Entry 8J8F (electron microscopy, 2.98 A resolution); this record covers chains A and C of the 5 polymer chains in the assembly.

== Chain A ==
Protein: DNA polymerase
From: Monkeypox virus
Reference sequence: Q5IXW8 (Q5IXW8_MONPV); residues 1-1006 here = UniProt positions 1-1006
Sequence (1029 residues; row label = number of the first residue in the row; numbers below 1 keep their minus sign (Met-22 is residue -22)):
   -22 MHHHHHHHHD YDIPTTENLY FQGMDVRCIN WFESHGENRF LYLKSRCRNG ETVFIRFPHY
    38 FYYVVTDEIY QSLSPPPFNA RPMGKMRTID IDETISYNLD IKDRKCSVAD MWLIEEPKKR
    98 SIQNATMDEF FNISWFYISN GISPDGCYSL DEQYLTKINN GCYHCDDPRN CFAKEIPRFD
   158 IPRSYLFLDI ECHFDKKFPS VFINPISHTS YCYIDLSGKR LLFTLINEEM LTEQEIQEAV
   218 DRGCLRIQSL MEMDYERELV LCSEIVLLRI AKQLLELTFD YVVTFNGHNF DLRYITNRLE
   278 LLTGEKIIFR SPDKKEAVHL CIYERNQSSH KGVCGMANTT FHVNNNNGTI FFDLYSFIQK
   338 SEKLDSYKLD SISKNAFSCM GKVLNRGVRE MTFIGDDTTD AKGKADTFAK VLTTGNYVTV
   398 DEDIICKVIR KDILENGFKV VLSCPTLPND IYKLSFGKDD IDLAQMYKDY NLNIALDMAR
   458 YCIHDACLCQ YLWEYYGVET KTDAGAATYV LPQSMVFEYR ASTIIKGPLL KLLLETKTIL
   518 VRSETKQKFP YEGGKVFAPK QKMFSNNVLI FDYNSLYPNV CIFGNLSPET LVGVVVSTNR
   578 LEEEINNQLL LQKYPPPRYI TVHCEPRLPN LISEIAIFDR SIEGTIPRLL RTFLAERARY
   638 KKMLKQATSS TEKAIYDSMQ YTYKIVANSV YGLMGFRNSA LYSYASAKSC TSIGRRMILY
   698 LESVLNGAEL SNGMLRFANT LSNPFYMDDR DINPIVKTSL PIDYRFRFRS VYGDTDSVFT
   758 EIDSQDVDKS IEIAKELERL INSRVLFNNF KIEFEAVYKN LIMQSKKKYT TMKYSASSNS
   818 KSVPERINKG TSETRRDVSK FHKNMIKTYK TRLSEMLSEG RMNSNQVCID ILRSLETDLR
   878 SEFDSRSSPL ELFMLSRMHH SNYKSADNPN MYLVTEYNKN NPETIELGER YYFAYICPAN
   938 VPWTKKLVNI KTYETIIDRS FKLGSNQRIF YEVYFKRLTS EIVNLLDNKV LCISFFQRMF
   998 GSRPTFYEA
Not modelled in the structure: -22 to -1, 1005-1006
Construct notes: initiating methionine (-22); expression tag (-21 to 0); engineered mutation Phe108 (Leu in Q5IXW8), Leu411 (Trp in Q5IXW8)
Ion coordination: Ca2+ site 1: Asp166, Ile167; Ca2+ site 2: Tyr550, Asp753 (together with 2'-deoxycytidine-5'-triphosphate)
Small-molecule neighbours: 2'-deoxycytidine-5'-triphosphate (DCP): Asp549, Tyr550, Asn551, Ser552, Leu553, Tyr554, Pro555, Arg634, Lys661, Asn665, Asp753

== Chain C ==
Protein: DNA polymerase processivity factor component A20
From: Monkeypox virus
Reference sequence: Q5IXP2 (Q5IXP2_MONPV); residue numbers follow UniProt; this construct covers 1-426
Sequence (426 residues; numbered 1 to 426; the number before each row is that of its first residue):
     1 MTSSADLTNL KELLSLYKSL RFSDSVAIEK YNSLVEWGTS TYWKIGVQKV TNVETSISDY
    61 YDEVKNKPFN IDPGYYIFLP VYFGSVFIYS KGKNMVELGS GNSFQIPDEI RSACNKVLDS
   121 DNGIDFLRFV LLNNRWIMED AISKYQSPVN IFKLASEYGL NIPNYLEIEI EEDTLFDDEL
   181 YSIMERSFDD TFPKISISYI KLGELKRQVV DFFKFSFMYI ESIKVDRIGD NIFIPSVITK
   241 SGKKILVKDV DHLIRSKVRE HTFVKVKKKN TFSILYDYDG NGTETRGEVI KRIIDTIGRD
   301 YYVNGKYFSK VGIAGLKQLT NKLDINECAT VDELVDEINK SGTVKRKIKN QSVFDLSREC
   361 LGYPEADFIT LVNNMRFKIE NCKVVNFNIE NTNCLNNPSI ETIYGNFNQF VSIFNTVTDV
   421 KKRLFE
Not modelled in the structure: 1, 280-284, 426

== Interface between chain A and chain C ==
Contacting residue pairs (18; chain A residue first):
  Thr575(A) - Asn373(C)
  Asn576(A) - Phe354(C)
  Asn576(A) - Val372(C)
  Asn576(A) - Asn373(C)
  Arg577(A) - Val372(C)
  Arg577(A) - Asn373(C)  hydrogen bond (side chain-backbone)
  Arg577(A) - Asn374(C)
  Arg577(A) - Met375(C)  hydrogen bond (side chain-backbone)
  Arg577(A) - Arg376(C)
  Arg577(A) - Phe377(C)
  Leu578(A) - Val372(C)  hydrophobic
  Leu578(A) - Phe377(C)  hydrophobic
  Leu578(A) - Ile379(C)
  Glu579(A) - Phe354(C)
  Glu581(A) - Ile379(C)
  Ile582(A) - Ile379(C)  hydrophobic
  Leu586(A) - Cys382(C)  hydrophobic
  Ile609(A) - Asn373(C)
Other interface residues (no listed pair), chain C (12 interface residues in all): Ile369, Phe410, Phe414

== Summary ==
9 residues of chain A face 12 of chain C across their interface; the contacts include 2 hydrogen bonds. Polar
pairs include Arg577(A)-Asn373(C) and Arg577(A)-Met375(C). Bound to chain A: 2'-deoxycytidine-5'-triphosphate.
Asp166(A) and Ile167(A) coordinate Ca2+ site 1.
Here chain A is DNA polymerase and chain C is DNA polymerase processivity factor component A20, both from
Monkeypox virus. Entry 8J8F (Monkeypox virus DNA replication holoenzyme F8, A22 and E4 in complex with a DNA
duplex and ...) was determined by electron microscopy, deposited together with 8J8G and 8J86.
